PDB entry 8VB6 | electron microscopy, 2.70 A resolution | chains A and B of the 3 polymer chains in the assembly

Chain A:
Protein: HIV-1 reverse transcriptase/ribonuclease H P66 subunit
Source organism: Human immunodeficiency virus 1
UniProtKB: P03366 (POL_HV1B1); residues 1-555 here correspond to UniProt positions 600-1154 (UniProt number = residue number + 599)
Chain sequence (557 residues; row label = number of the first residue in the row; numbers below 1 keep their minus sign (Met-1 is residue -1)):
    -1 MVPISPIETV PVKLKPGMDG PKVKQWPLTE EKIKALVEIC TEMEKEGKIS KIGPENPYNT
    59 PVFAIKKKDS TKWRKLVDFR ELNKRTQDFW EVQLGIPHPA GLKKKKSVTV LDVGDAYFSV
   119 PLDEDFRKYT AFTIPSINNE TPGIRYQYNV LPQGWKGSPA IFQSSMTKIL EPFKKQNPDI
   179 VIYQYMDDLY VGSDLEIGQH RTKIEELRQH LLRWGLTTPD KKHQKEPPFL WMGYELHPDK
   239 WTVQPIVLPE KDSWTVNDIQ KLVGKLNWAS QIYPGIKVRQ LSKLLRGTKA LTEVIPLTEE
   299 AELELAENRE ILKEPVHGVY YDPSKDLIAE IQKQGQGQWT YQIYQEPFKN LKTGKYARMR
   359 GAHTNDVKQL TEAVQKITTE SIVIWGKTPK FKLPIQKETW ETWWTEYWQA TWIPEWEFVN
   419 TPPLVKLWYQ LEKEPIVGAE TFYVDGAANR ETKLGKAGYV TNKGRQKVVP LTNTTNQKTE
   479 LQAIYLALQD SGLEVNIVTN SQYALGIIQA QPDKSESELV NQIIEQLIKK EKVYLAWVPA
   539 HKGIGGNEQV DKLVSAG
Not modelled in the structure: -1 to 1, 553-555
Construct notes: expression tag (-1 to 0); engineered mutation Ser280 (Cys879 in P03366), Asn498 (Asp1097 in P03366)
Swiss-Prot annotation at these positions:
  - region: Phe227 to His235 (RT 'primer grip')
  - motif: Trp398 to Trp414 (Tryptophan repeat motif)
  - binding site (Mg(2+)): Asp110, Asp185, Asp186, Asp443, Glu478, Asp549
  - site: Trp401 (Essential for RT p66/p51 heterodimerization), Trp414 (Essential for RT p66/p51 heterodimerization), Phe440, Tyr441 (Cleavage)
What the authors report for this chain:
  - binding site for the 38-nt DNA strand: Leu74
  - catalytic residues: Lys220 (proposed by the authors, not directly observed)
  - mutagenesis - K220L, K220M: decreased growth

Chain B:
Protein: HIV-1 reverse transcriptase P51 subunit
Source organism: Human immunodeficiency virus 1
UniProtKB: P03366 (POL_HV1B1); residues 1-428 here correspond to UniProt positions 600-1027 (UniProt number = residue number + 599)
Chain sequence (444 residues; row label = number of the first residue in the row; numbers below 1 keep their minus sign (Met-15 is residue -15)):
   -15 MAHHHHHHAL EVLFQGPISP IETVPVKLKP GMDGPKVKQW PLTEEKIKAL VEICTEMEKE
    45 GKISKIGPEN PYNTPVFAIK KKDSTKWRKL VDFRELNKRT QDFWEVQLGI PHPAGLKKKK
   105 SVTVLDVGDA YFSVPLDEDF RKYTAFTIPS INNETPGIRY QYNVLPQGWK GSPAIFQSSM
   165 TKILEPFKKQ NPDIVIYQYM DDLYVGSDLE IGQHRTKIEE LRQHLLRWGL TTPDKKHQKE
   225 PPFLWMGYEL HPDKWTVQPI VLPEKDSWTV NDIQKLVGKL NWASQIYPGI KVRQLCKLLR
   285 GTKALTEVIP LTEEAELELA ENREILKEPV HGVYYDPSKD LIAEIQKQGQ GQWTYQIYQE
   345 PFKNLKTGKY ARMRGAHTND VKQLTEAVQK ITTESIVIWG KTPKFKLPIQ KETWETWWTE
   405 YWQATWIPEW EFVNTPPLVK LWYQ
Not modelled in the structure: -15 to 6, 86-95, 214-232, 357-361
Construct notes: expression tag (-15 to 0)
Swiss-Prot annotation at these positions:
  - region: Phe227 to His235 (RT 'primer grip')
  - motif: Trp398 to Trp414 (Tryptophan repeat motif)
  - binding site (Mg(2+)): Asp110, Asp185, Asp186
  - site (Essential for RT p66/p51 heterodimerization): Trp401, Trp414

How chain A and chain B interact:
Residue-residue contacts (106; chain A residue first):
  Val8(A) - Glu53(B)
  Pro9(A) - Glu53(B)
  Gln85(A) - Glu53(B)  hydrogen bond (side chain-backbone)
  Asp86(A) - Pro55(B)
  Phe87(A) - Pro52(B)
  Phe87(A) - Glu53(B)
  Trp88(A) - Lys20(B)
  Trp88(A) - Val21(B)
  Trp88(A) - Pro52(B)  hydrogen bond (backbone-backbone)
  Trp88(A) - Asn54(B)
  Trp88(A) - Pro55(B)
  Trp88(A) - Asn57(B)
  Trp88(A) - Thr131(B)
  Trp88(A) - Arg143(B)
  Val90(A) - Pro140(B)
  Val90(A) - Gly141(B)  hydrogen bond (backbone-backbone)
  Val90(A) - Arg143(B)
  Leu92(A) - Pro133(B)  hydrophobic
  Leu92(A) - Asn137(B)
  Gly93(A) - Asn137(B)
  Ile94(A) - Asn137(B)  hydrogen bond (backbone-side chain)
  Pro95(A) - Asn136(B)
  Pro95(A) - Asn137(B)
  His96(A) - Asn136(B)  hydrogen bond (backbone-side chain)
  Gly99(A) - Asn136(B)
  Leu100(A) - Asn136(B)
  Ala158(A) - Pro52(B)
  Ser162(A) - Pro52(B)
  Glu169(A) - Lys49(B)  salt bridge
  Lys172(A) - Glu138(B)  salt bridge
  Lys172(A) - Thr139(B)
  Ile180(A) - Glu138(B)
  Tyr181(A) - Asn136(B)  hydrogen bond
  Tyr181(A) - Glu138(B)
  Gln182(A) - Glu138(B)  hydrogen bond (backbone-backbone)
  Gln182(A) - Pro140(B)
  Arg358(A) - Glu396(B)  salt bridge
  Gln373(A) - Glu396(B)
  Gln373(A) - Thr397(B)  hydrogen bond
  Thr376(A) - Trp401(B)
  Thr377(A) - Thr400(B)
  Ile380(A) - Pro25(B)  hydrophobic
  Ile380(A) - Leu26(B)
  Val381(A) - Pro25(B)  hydrophobic
  Val381(A) - Asn136(B)  hydrogen bond (backbone-backbone)
  Ile382(A) - Ile135(B)
  Ile382(A) - Asn136(B)
  Gly384(A) - Thr27(B)
  Gly384(A) - Glu28(B)  hydrogen bond (backbone-backbone)
  Gly384(A) - Ile135(B)
  Lys385(A) - Glu28(B)
  Thr386(A) - Trp401(B)
  Trp402(A) - Lys331(B)  hydrogen bond (backbone-side chain)
  Trp402(A) - Thr362(B)
  Trp402(A) - Asp364(B)
  Thr403(A) - Gln334(B)
  Tyr405(A) - Lys331(B)  hydrogen bond (backbone-side chain)
  Trp406(A) - Lys331(B)
  Trp406(A) - Asn418(B)
  Trp406(A) - Thr419(B)
  Trp406(A) - Pro420(B)  hydrophobic
  Trp406(A) - Pro421(B)
  Trp406(A) - Leu422(B)
  Gln407(A) - Lys331(B)  hydrogen bond (backbone-side chain)
  Gln407(A) - Pro392(B)
  Gln407(A) - Ile393(B)
  Gln407(A) - Gln394(B)
  Gln407(A) - Val417(B)
  Ala408(A) - Trp337(B)  hydrophobic
  Ala408(A) - Asp364(B)
  Ala408(A) - Pro392(B)  hydrogen bond (backbone-backbone)
  Ala408(A) - Ile393(B)
  Thr409(A) - Asp364(B)
  Trp410(A) - Thr362(B)
  Trp410(A) - Asn363(B)  hydrogen bond
  Trp410(A) - Val365(B)  hydrophobic
  Trp410(A) - Trp401(B)  hydrophobic
  Trp410(A) - Tyr405(B)
  Pro412(A) - Trp401(B)  hydrophobic
  Pro433(A) - Asn255(B)
  Pro433(A) - Leu289(B)  hydrophobic
  Pro433(A) - Thr290(B)
  Val435(A) - Thr290(B)
  Thr439(A) - Ala288(B)
  Thr439(A) - Leu289(B)  hydrogen bond (side chain-backbone)
  Tyr441(A) - Thr286(B)
  Tyr441(A) - Lys287(B)  hydrogen bond (side chain-backbone)
  Val458(A) - Thr286(B)
  Thr459(A) - Thr286(B)
  Asn460(A) - Thr286(B)
  Asn460(A) - Ala288(B)
  Asn494(A) - Leu289(B)
  Val496(A) - Leu289(B)  hydrophobic
  Gln507(A) - Leu422(B)
  Tyr532(A) - Asn255(B)  hydrogen bond
  Tyr532(A) - Leu289(B)  hydrophobic
  Val536(A) - Gln258(B)
  Pro537(A) - Val261(B)  hydrophobic
  Lys540(A) - Asn265(B)  hydrogen bond
  Lys540(A) - Cys280(B)  hydrogen bond (backbone-side chain)
  Gly541(A) - Cys280(B)
  Gly541(A) - Leu283(B)
  Ile542(A) - Gln258(B)
  Ile542(A) - Leu283(B)
  Gly543(A) - Leu283(B)  hydrogen bond (backbone-backbone)
  Gly543(A) - Gly285(B)
Other interface residues (no listed pair), chain A (66 interface residues in all): Gln91, Ile159, Thr165, Val179, Trp383, Glu432, Ile434, Leu503, Gly504
Other interface residues (no listed pair), chain B (60 interface residues in all): Lys22, Lys259, Gly262, Leu368, Val423

Summary:
66 residues of chain A and 60 residues of chain B are in contact; the contacts include 21 hydrogen bonds and 3
salt bridges. Among the polar pairs are Glu169(A)-Lys49(B), Lys172(A)-Glu138(B) and Arg358(A)-Glu396(B). From
the paper: the catalytic residue Lys220(A); K220L and K220M of chain A reduce growth.
Here chain A is HIV-1 reverse transcriptase/ribonuclease H P66 subunit and chain B is HIV-1 reverse
transcriptase P51 subunit, both from Human immunodeficiency virus 1. Entry 8VB6 (Kinetic intermediate states
of HIV-1 RT DNA synthesis captured by cryo-EM) was determined by electron microscopy, deposited together with
8VB7, 8VB8, 8VB9, 8VBC, 8VBF, 8VBG, 8VBH and 8VBI.
